3LKK - chains A and B; structure by X-ray diffraction, 2.00 A resolution.

Chain A (and B):
Protein: Gamma-glutamyl kinase related protein
Source organism: Thermoplasma acidophilum
Notes: chain B of this document is another copy of the same molecule, construct and numbering; everything in this record applies to it too
Reference sequence: Q9HLX1 (Q9HLX1_THEAC); numbering as in UniProt (aligned over 1-245)
Sequence (249 residues; numbered -3 to 245; the number before each row is that of its first residue; numbers below 1 keep their minus sign (Asp-3 is residue -3)):
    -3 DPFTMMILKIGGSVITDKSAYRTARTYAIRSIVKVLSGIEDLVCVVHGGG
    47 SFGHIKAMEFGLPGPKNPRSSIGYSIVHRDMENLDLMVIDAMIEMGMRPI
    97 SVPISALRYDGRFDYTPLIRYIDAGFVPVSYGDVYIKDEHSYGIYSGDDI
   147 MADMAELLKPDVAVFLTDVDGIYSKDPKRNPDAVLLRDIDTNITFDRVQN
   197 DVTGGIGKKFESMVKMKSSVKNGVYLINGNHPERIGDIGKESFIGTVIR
Disordered / not traced: -3 to 0, 189-201 (chain B: -3 to -2, 193-201)
Construct notes: expression tag (-3 to 0)
Residues lining bound ligands:
  - ATP (adenosine-5'-triphosphate): Lys5, Gly7, Gly8, Ser9, Val10, Lys14, Gly44, Gly45, Gly46, His50, Asp144, Leu162, Thr163, Asp164, Val165, Gly167, Ile168, Tyr169, Ser170, Lys171, Asp172, Pro173, Lys174, Ile202, Lys205
  - Isopentenyl phosphate (IP8): Lys5, Gly44, Gly45, Gly46, Gly49, His50, Ala53, Val73, Met77, Gly128, Asp129, Val130, Ile140, Tyr141, Ser142, Gly143, Asp144
Swiss-Prot annotation at these positions:
  - binding site (ATP): Lys5 to Ser9, Gly46, Asp164, Tyr169 to Lys174, Gly201, Lys205
  - binding site (substrate): Gly45, His50, Gly143
  - site: Lys14 (Transition state stabilizer)
What the authors report for this chain:
  - binding site for Isopentenyl phosphate: Gly45, His50, Ala53, Val73, Met77, Val130, Ile140, Asp144
  - catalytic residues: Lys5, Lys14, His50, Lys205
  - binding site for ATP: Lys5, Gly8, Lys14, Asp144, Asp164, Asp172, Lys174, Ile202
  - contacts within the chain: Lys5-Asp144, Asp144-Lys205
  - conformationally variable residues (order/disorder transition): Ile189 to Gly201

Interface between chain A and chain B:
Residue-residue contacts (67):
  Lys62(A) - Arg94(B)
  Lys62(A) - Ala120(B)  hydrogen bond (side chain-backbone)
  Ser67(A) - Arg94(B)
  Ser67(A) - Phe122(B)
  Ile68(A) - Met93(B)
  Ile68(A) - Arg94(B)
  Tyr70(A) - Ile96(B)  hydrophobic
  Tyr70(A) - Tyr117(B)  hydrogen bond
  Tyr70(A) - Phe122(B)  hydrophobic
  Ser71(A) - Ile89(B)
  Ser71(A) - Arg94(B)
  Ser71(A) - Pro95(B)  hydrogen bond (side chain-backbone)
  Ser71(A) - Phe122(B)
  Ile72(A) - Ile89(B)  hydrophobic
  His74(A) - Ile96(B)
  His74(A) - Ser97(B)
  Arg75(A) - Leu82(B)
  Arg75(A) - Ile85(B)
  Arg75(A) - Asp86(B)  salt bridge
  Arg75(A) - Ile89(B)
  Glu78(A) - Leu82(B)
  Glu78(A) - Ser97(B)  hydrogen bond
  Asn79(A) - Leu82(B)
  Leu82(A) - Arg75(B)
  Leu82(A) - Glu78(B)
  Leu82(A) - Asn79(B)
  Leu82(A) - Leu82(B)  hydrophobic
  Ile85(A) - Arg75(B)
  Asp86(A) - Arg75(B)  salt bridge
  Ile89(A) - Ser71(B)
  Ile89(A) - Ile72(B)  hydrophobic
  Ile89(A) - Arg75(B)
  Gly92(A) - Ile68(B)
  Arg94(A) - Ser67(B)
  Arg94(A) - Ile68(B)
  Arg94(A) - Ser71(B)
  Arg94(A) - Tyr138(B)
  Pro95(A) - Ser71(B)  hydrogen bond (backbone-side chain)
  Ile96(A) - His74(B)
  Ser97(A) - Glu78(B)
  Ser101(A) - Tyr117(B)  hydrogen bond (backbone-side chain)
  Ala102(A) - Ala102(B)  hydrophobic
  Ala102(A) - Pro113(B)
  Arg104(A) - Arg104(B)
  Arg104(A) - Asp110(B)  salt bridge
  Tyr105(A) - Arg116(B)
  Asp110(A) - Arg104(B)  salt bridge
  Thr112(A) - Arg104(B)
  Pro113(A) - Ala102(B)
  Pro113(A) - Arg104(B)
  Arg116(A) - Tyr105(B)  hydrogen bond (side chain-backbone)
  Arg116(A) - Ile132(B)  hydrogen bond (side chain-backbone)
  Tyr117(A) - Tyr70(B)  hydrogen bond
  Tyr117(A) - Ser101(B)  hydrogen bond (side chain-backbone)
  Tyr117(A) - Ile132(B)  hydrophobic
  Ala120(A) - Lys62(B)
  Ala120(A) - Ile132(B)  hydrophobic
  Phe122(A) - Ser67(B)
  Phe122(A) - Tyr70(B)  hydrophobic
  Phe122(A) - Ser71(B)
  Phe122(A) - Ile132(B)  hydrophobic
  Phe122(A) - Tyr138(B)
  Ile132(A) - Arg116(B)  hydrogen bond (backbone-side chain)
  Ile132(A) - Tyr117(B)  hydrophobic
  Ile132(A) - Ala120(B)  hydrophobic
  Tyr138(A) - Arg94(B)
  Tyr138(A) - Phe122(B)
Other interface residues (no listed pair), chain A (36 interface residues in all): Met93, Val98, Pro99, Leu103
Other interface residues (no listed pair), chain B (35 interface residues in all): Gly92, Pro99, Leu103, Thr112

In short:
36 residues of chain A and 35 residues of chain B are in contact; the contacts include 11 hydrogen bonds and 4
salt bridges. Polar contacts include Arg75(A)-Asp86(B), Arg104(A)-Asp110(B) and Lys62(A)-Ala120(B). From the
paper: catalytic residues Lys5(A), Lys14(A) and His50(A) among others; a binding site for Isopentenyl
phosphate at Gly45(A), His50(A) and Ala53(A) among others.
Both chains are Gamma-glutamyl kinase related protein (Thermoplasma acidophilum). Entry 3LKK (Crystal
structure of the isopentenyl phosphate kinase substrate complex) was determined by X-ray diffraction together
with 3LL5 and 3LL9 from the same study.
